9C9W - chains C and D of the 7 polymer chains in the assembly; structure by electron microscopy, 4.25 A resolution (low resolution: residue-level contacts below are approximate; hydrogen-bond / salt-bridge calls are withheld).

# Chain C
Molecule: DNA topoisomerase 3-beta-1
From: Homo sapiens
Notes: EC 5.6.2.1
Reference sequence: O95985 (TOP3B_HUMAN); numbering as in UniProt (aligned over 1-611)
Chain sequence (612 residues; row label = number of the first residue in the row; numbering starts at 0):
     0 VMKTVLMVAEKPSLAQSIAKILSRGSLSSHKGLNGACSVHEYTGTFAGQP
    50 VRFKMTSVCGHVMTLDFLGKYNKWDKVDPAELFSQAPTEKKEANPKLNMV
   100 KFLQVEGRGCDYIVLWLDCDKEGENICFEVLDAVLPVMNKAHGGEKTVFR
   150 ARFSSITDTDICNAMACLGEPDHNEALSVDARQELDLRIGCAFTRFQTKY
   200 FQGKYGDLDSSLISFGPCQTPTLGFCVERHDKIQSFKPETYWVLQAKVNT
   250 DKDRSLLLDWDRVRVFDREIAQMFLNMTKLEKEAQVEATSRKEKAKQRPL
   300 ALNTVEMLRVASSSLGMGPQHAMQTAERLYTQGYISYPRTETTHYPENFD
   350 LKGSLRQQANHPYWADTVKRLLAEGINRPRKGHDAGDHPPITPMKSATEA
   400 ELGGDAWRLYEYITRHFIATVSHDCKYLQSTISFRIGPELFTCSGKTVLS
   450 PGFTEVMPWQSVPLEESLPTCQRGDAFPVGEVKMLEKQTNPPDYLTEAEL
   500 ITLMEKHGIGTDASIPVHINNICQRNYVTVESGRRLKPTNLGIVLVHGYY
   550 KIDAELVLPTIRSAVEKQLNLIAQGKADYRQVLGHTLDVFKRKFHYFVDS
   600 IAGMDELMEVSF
Sequence notes: expression tag (0)
Modified positions: Y336 (O-phosphotyrosine; PTR)
Curated features (UniProtKB/Swiss-Prot):
  - active site: Y336 (O-(5'-phospho-DNA)-tyrosine intermediate)
Ion coordination: Mn2+: E9 (shared with 1 residue of chain E)
From the paper describing this entry:
  - conformationally variable residues (domain motion, loop rearrangement): F235 to E238, Y336, T488 to L494

# Chain D
Molecule: Tudor domain-containing protein 3
From: Homo sapiens
Notes: fragment: DUF-OB fold
Reference sequence: Q9H7E2 (TDRD3_HUMAN), isoform Q9H7E2-3; numbering as in UniProt (aligned over 1-161)
Chain sequence (161 residues; row label = number of the first residue in the row):
     1 MAQVAGAALSQAGWYLSDEGIEACTSSPDKVNVNDIILIALNTDLRTIGK
    51 KFLPSDINSGKVEKLEGPCVLQIQKIRNVAAPKDNEESQAAPRMLRLQMT
   101 DGHISCTAVEFSYMSKISLNTPPGTKVKLSGIVDIKNGFLLLNDSNTTVL
   151 GGEVEHLIEKW

# Interface between chain C and chain D
Residue-residue contacts (23; chain C residue first):
  F235(C) with D84(D)
  E238(C) with K83(D)
  D260(C) with P92(D)
  R261(C) with P92(D); F111(D)
  V262(C) with A90(D); A91(D)
  R263(C) with A80(D); P82(D); A90(D)
  V264(C) with V79(D); M94(D)
  F265(C) with V79(D); A80(D); A81(D); P82(D)
  D266(C) with V79(D); R96(D)
  E268(C) with F139(D)
  M272(C) with N137(D)
  F273(C) with M94(D)
  P437(C) with F111(D)
  E438(C) with F111(D)
Also at the interface, not in a pair above, chain C (16 interface residues in all): I269, M276
Also at the interface, not in a pair above, chain D (18 interface residues in all): T107, V109, K136, L141

# Overview
The interface between chain C and chain D involves 16 residues on one side and 18 on the other. Curated
annotation (UniProt) lists active-site residue Y336(C) on chain C. The paper reports conformational
variability at F235(C), Y336(C) and T488(C).
Here chain C is DNA topoisomerase 3-beta-1 and chain D is Tudor domain-containing protein 3, both from Homo
sapiens. Entry 9C9W (Dimerized human TOP3B-TDRD3 core complex with a DNA mismatch bubble) was determined by
electron microscopy together with 9C9Y, 9CA0, 9CA1, 9CA4, 9CAG, 9CAH and 3 further entries from the same
study.
